5TC1 - chains M and R of the 10 polymer chains in the assembly; structure by electron microscopy, 3.60 A resolution.

[Chain M]
Protein: Maturation protein
Source organism: Enterobacteria phage MS2
UniProtKB: P03610 (MAT_BPMS2); residue numbers follow UniProt; this construct covers 1-393
Sequence (393 residues; row label = number of the first residue in the row):
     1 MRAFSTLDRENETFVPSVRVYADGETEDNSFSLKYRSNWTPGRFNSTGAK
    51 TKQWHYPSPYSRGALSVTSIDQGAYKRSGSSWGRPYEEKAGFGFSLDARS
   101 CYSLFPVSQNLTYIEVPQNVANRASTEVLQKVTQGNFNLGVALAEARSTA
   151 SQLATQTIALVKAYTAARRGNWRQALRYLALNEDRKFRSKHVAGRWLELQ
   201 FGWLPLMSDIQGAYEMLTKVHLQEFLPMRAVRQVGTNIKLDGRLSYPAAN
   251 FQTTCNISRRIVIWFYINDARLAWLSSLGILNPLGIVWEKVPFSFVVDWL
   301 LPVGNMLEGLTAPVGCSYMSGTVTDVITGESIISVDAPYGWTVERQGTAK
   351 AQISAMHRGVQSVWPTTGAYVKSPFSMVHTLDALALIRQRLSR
Unresolved in the structure: 16-34, 71-93, 243-251, 334-345
Reported in the primary citation:
  - binding site for phage MS2 genome (chain R): Phe4, Arg43, Asn45, Thr47, Lys50, Trp54, Ser58, Tyr60, Ser258, Trp264, Thr324

[Chain R]
Molecule: phage MS2 genome
Source organism: Enterobacteria phage MS2
Sequence (3569 nucleotides; numbered 1 to 3569; the number before each row is that of its first residue):
     1 GGGUGGGACCCCUUUCGGGGUCCUGCUCAACUUCCUGUCGAGCUAAUGCC
    51 AUUUUUAAUGUCUUUAGCGAGACGCUACCAUGGCUAUCGCUGUAGGUAGC
   101 CGGAAUUCCAUUCCUAGGAGGUUUGACCUGUGCGAGCUUUUAGUACCCUU
   151 GAUAGGGAGAACGAGACCUUCGUCCCCUCCGUUCGCGUUUACGCGGACGG
   201 UGAGACUGAAGAUAACUCAUUCUCUUUAAAAUAUCGUUCGAACUGGACUC
   251 CCGGUCGUUUUAACUCGACUGGGGCCAAAACGAAACAGUGGCACUACCCC
   301 UCUCCGUAUUCACGGGGGGCGUUAAGUGUCACAUCGAUAGAUCAAGGUGC
   351 CUACAAGCGAAGUGGGUCAUCGUGGGGUCGCCCGUACGAGGAGAAAGCCG
   401 GUUUCGGCUUCUCCCUCGACGCACGCUCCUGCUACAGCCUCUUCCCUGUA
   451 AGCCAAAACUUGACUUACAUCGAAGUGCCGCAGAACGUUGCGAACCGGGC
   501 GUCGACCGAAGUCCUGCAAAAGGUCACCCAGGGUAAUUUUAACCUUGGUG
   551 UUGCUUUAGCAGAGGCCAGGUCGACAGCCUCACAACUCGCGACGCAAACC
   601 AUUGCGCUCGUGAAGGCGUACACUGCCGCUCGUCGCGGUAAUUGGCGCCA
   651 GGCGCUCCGCUACCUUGCCCUAAACGAAGAUCGAAAGUUUCGAUCAAAAC
   701 ACGUGGCCGGCAGGUGGUUGGAGUUGCAGUUCGGUUGGUUACCACUAAUG
   751 AGUGAUAUCCAGGGUGCAUAUGAGAUGCUUACGAAGGUUCACCUUCAAGA
   801 GUUUCUUCCUAUGAGAGCCGUACGUCAGGUCGGUACUAACAUCAAGUUAG
   851 AUGGCCGUCUGUCGUAUCCAGCUGCAAACUUCCAGACAACGUGCAACAUA
   901 UCGCGACGUAUCGUGAUAUGGUUUUACAUAAACGAUGCACGUUUGGCAUG
   951 GUUGUCGUCUCUAGGUAUCUUGAACCCACUAGGUAUAGUGUGGGAAAAGG
  1001 UGCCUUUCUCAUUCGUUGUCGACUGGCUCCUACCUGUAGGUAACAUGCUC
  1051 GAGGGCCUUACGGCCCCCGUGGGAUGCUCCUACAUGUCAGGAACAGUUAC
  1101 UGACGUAAUAACGGGUGAGUCCAUCAUAAGCGUUGACGCUCCCUACGGGU
  1151 GGACUGUGGAGAGACAGGGCACUGCUAAGGCCCAAAUCUCAGCCAUGCAU
  1201 CGAGGGGUACAAUCCGUAUGGCCAACAACUGGCGCGUACGUAAAGUCUCC
  1251 UUUCUCGAUGGUCCAUACCUUAGAUGCGUUAGCAUUAAUCAGGCAACGGC
  1301 UCUCUAGAUAGAGCCCUCAACCGGAGUUUGAAGCAUGGCUUCUAACUUUA
  1351 CUCAGUUCGUUCUCGUCGACAAUGGCGGAACUGGCGACGUGACUGUCGCC
  1401 CCAAGCAACUUCGCUAACGGGGUCGCUGAAUGGAUCAGCUCUAACUCGCG
  1451 UUCACAGGCUUACAAAGUAACCUGUAGCGUUCGUCAGAGCUCUGCGCAGA
  1501 AUCGCAAAUACACCAUCAAAGUCGAGGUGCCUAAAGUGGCAACCCAGACU
  1551 GUUGGUGGUGUAGAGCUUCCUGUAGCCGCAUGGCGUUCGUACUUAAAUAU
  1601 GGAACUAACCAUUCCAAUUUUCGCUACGAAUUCCGACUGCGAGCUUAUUG
  1651 UUAAGGCAAUGCAAGGUCUCCUAAAAGAUGGAAACCCGAUUCCCUCAGCA
  1701 AUCGCAGCAAACUCCGGCAUCUACUAAUAGACGCCGGCCAUUCAAACAUG
  1751 AGGAUUACCCAUGUCGAAGACAACAAAGAAGUUCAACUCUUUAUGUAUUG
  1801 AUCUUCCUCGCGAUCUUUCUCUCGAAAUUUACCAAUCAAUUGCUUCUGUC
  1851 GCUACUGGAAGCGGUGAUCCGCACAGUGACGACUUUACAGCAAUUGCUUA
  1901 CUUAAGGGACGAAUUGCUCACAAAGCAUCCGACCUUAGGUUCUGGUAAUG
  1951 ACGAGGCGACCCGUCGUACCUUAGCUAUCGCUAAGCUACGGGAGGCGAAU
  2001 GGUGAUCGCGGUCAGAUAAAUAGAGAAGGUUUCUUACAUGACAAAUCCUU
  2051 GUCAUGGGAUCCGGAUGUUUUACAAACCAGCAUCCGUAGCCUUAUUGGCA
  2101 ACCUCCUCUCUGGCUACCGAUCGUCGUUGUUUGGGCAAUGCACGUUCUCC
  2151 AACGGUGCUCCUAUGGGGCACAAGUUGCAGGAUGCAGCGCCUUACAAGAA
  2201 GUUCGCUGAACAAGCAACCGUUACCCCCCGCGCUCUGAGAGCGGCUCUAU
  2251 UGGUCCGAGACCAAUGUGCGCCGUGGAUCAGACACGCGGUCCGCUAUAAC
  2301 GAGUCAUAUGAAUUUAGGCUCGUUGUAGGGAACGGAGUGUUUACAGUUCC
  2351 GAAGAAUAAUAAAAUAGAUCGGGCUGCCUGUAAGGAGCCUGAUAUGAAUA
  2401 UGUACCUCCAGAAAGGGGUCGGUGCUUUCAUCAGACGCCGGCUCAAAUCC
  2451 GUUGGUAUAGACCUGAAUGAUCAAUCGAUCAACCAGCGUCUGGCUCAGCA
  2501 GGGCAGCGUAGAUGGUUCGCUUGCGACGAUAGACUUAUCGUCUGCAUCCG
  2551 AUUCCAUCUCCGAUCGCCUGGUGUGGAGUUUUCUCCCACCAGAGCUAUAU
  2601 UCAUAUCUCGAUCGUAUCCGCUCACACUACGGAAUCGUAGAUGGCGAGAC
  2651 GAUACGAUGGGAACUAUUUUCCACAAUGGGAAAUGGGUUCACAUUUGAGC
  2701 UAGAGUCCAUGAUAUUCUGGGCAAUAGUCAAAGCGACCCAAAUCCAUUUU
  2751 GGUAACGCCGGAACCAUAGGCAUCUACGGGGACGAUAUUAUAUGUCCCAG
  2801 UGAGAUUGCACCCCGUGUGCUAGAGGCACUUGCCUACUACGGUUUUAAAC
  2851 CGAAUCUUCGUAAAACGUUCGUGUCCGGGCUCUUUCGCGAGAGCUGCGGC
  2901 GCGCACUUUUACCGUGGUGUCGAUGUCAAACCGUUUUACAUCAAGAAACC
  2951 UGUUGACAAUCUCUUCGCCCUGAUGCUGAUAUUAAAUCGGCUACGGGGUU
  3001 GGGGAGUUGUCGGAGGUAUGUCAGAUCCACGCCUCUAUAAGGUGUGGGUA
  3051 CGGCUCUCCUCCCAGGUGCCUUCGAUGUUCUUCGGUGGGACGGACCUCGC
  3101 UGCCGACUACUACGUAGUCAGCCCGCCUACGGCAGUCUCGGUAUACACCA
  3151 AGACUCCGUACGGGCGGCUGCUCGCGGAUACCCGUACCUCGGGUUUCCGU
  3201 CUUGCUCGUAUCGCUCGAGAACGCAAGUUCUUCAGCGAAAAGCACGACAG
  3251 UGGUCGCUACAUAGCGUGGUUCCAUACUGGAGGUGAAAUCACCGACAGCA
  3301 UGAAGUCCGCCGGCGUGCGCGUUAUACGCACUUCGGAGUGGCUAACGCCG
  3351 GUUCCCACAUUCCCUCAGGAGUGUGGGCCAGCGAGCUCUCCUCGGUAGCU
  3401 GACCGAGGGACCCCCGUAAACGGGGUGGGUGUGCUCGAAAGAGCACGGGU
  3451 GCGAAAGCGGUCCGGCUCCACCGAAAGGUGGGCGGGCUUCGGCCCAGGGA
  3501 CCUCCCCCUAAAGAGAGGACCCGGGAUUCUCCCGAUUUGGUAACUAGCUG
  3551 CUUGGCUAGUUACCACCCA
Unresolved in the structure: 1-101, 115-178, 201-592, 607-901, 916-976, 991-1459, 1471-1719, 1732-1747, 1764-1775, 1792-2039, 2054-2373, 2388-2467, 2482-2780, 2797-2839, 2853-3358, 3373-3539, 3565-3569

[Interface between chain M and chain R]
Pairs across the interface (49):
  Met1(M) - U3553(R)  sugar contact
  Met1(M) - G3554(R)  phosphate contact
  Ala3(M) - U3553(R)  base contact
  Phe4(M) - U3553(R)  stacking on the base
  Arg43(M) - C3551(R)  hydrogen bond to the phosphate
  Arg43(M) - U3552(R)  salt bridge to the phosphate
  Arg43(M) - U3553(R)  salt bridge to the phosphate
  Asn45(M) - U3552(R)  hydrogen bond to the base
  Ser46(M) - U3552(R)  hydrogen bond to the base
  Thr47(M) - U3549(R)  hydrogen bond to the base
  Thr47(M) - G3550(R)  hydrogen bond to the base
  Gly48(M) - U3549(R)  hydrogen bond to the base
  Gly48(M) - G3550(R)  base contact
  Ala49(M) - U3549(R)  base contact
  Lys50(M) - C3548(R)  sugar contact
  Lys50(M) - U3549(R)  hydrogen bond to the phosphate
  Trp54(M) - U3557(R)  base contact
  His55(M) - G3550(R)  base contact
  His55(M) - C3556(R)  base contact
  His55(M) - U3557(R)  base contact
  Tyr56(M) - C3556(R)  hydrogen bond to the base
  Pro57(M) - G3555(R)  base contact
  Pro57(M) - C3556(R)  base contact
  Ser58(M) - G3555(R)  hydrogen bond to the base
  Tyr60(M) - U3552(R)  hydrogen bond to the base
  Tyr60(M) - U3553(R)  hydrogen bond to the phosphate
  Arg62(M) - U3553(R)  salt bridge to the phosphate
  Leu139(M) - A3558(R)  phosphate contact
  Gly140(M) - A3558(R)  phosphate contact
  Val141(M) - A3558(R)  sugar contact
  Gln152(M) - U3541(R)  hydrogen bond to the phosphate
  Pro227(M) - U3557(R)  sugar contact
  Arg229(M) - C3556(R)  salt bridge to the phosphate
  Gln233(M) - G3554(R)  hydrogen bond to the base
  Ser258(M) - G3554(R)  hydrogen bond to the base
  Arg260(M) - G3554(R)  hydrogen bond to the base
  Trp264(M) - C3556(R)  hydrogen bond to the phosphate
  Trp264(M) - U3557(R)  base contact
  Trp264(M) - A3558(R)  phosphate contact
  Thr322(M) - G3555(R)  sugar contact
  Thr324(M) - G3554(R)  base contact
  Thr324(M) - G3555(R)  phosphate contact
  Val326(M) - G3554(R)  base contact
  Met356(M) - U3553(R)  sugar contact
  Met356(M) - G3554(R)  sugar contact
  Arg358(M) - U3552(R)  base contact
  Arg358(M) - G3555(R)  salt bridge to the phosphate
  Met377(M) - G3540(R)  phosphate contact
  Arg393(M) - A1776(R)  hydrogen bond to the sugar
Interface residues without a listed pair, chain M (38 interface residues in all): Arg2, Ser5, Thr6, Arg259
Interface residues without a listed pair, chain R (15 interface residues in all): A1777

[Summary]
The interface between chain M and chain R involves 38 residues on one side and 15 on the other; the contacts
include 17 hydrogen bonds, 5 salt bridges and 1 aromatic stacking contact. Polar pairs include
Asn45(M)-U3552(R), Ser46(M)-U3552(R) and Thr47(M)-U3549(R). From the paper: a binding site for phage MS2
genome (chain R) at Phe4(M), Arg43(M) and Asn45(M) among others.
Here chain M is Maturation protein and chain R is phage MS2 genome, both from Enterobacteria phage MS2. Entry
5TC1 (In situ structures of the genome and genome-delivery apparatus in ssRNA bacteriophage MS2) was
determined by electron microscopy.
